PDB entry 9FAX | electron microscopy, 2.90 A resolution | chains A and F of the 10 polymer chains in the assembly

[Chain A]
Name: Gamma-aminobutyric acid receptor subunit beta-3
Organism: Homo sapiens
UniProtKB: P28472 (GBRB3_HUMAN); residues 9-447 here correspond to UniProt positions 34-472 (UniProt number = residue number + 25)
Chain sequence (439 residues; row label = number of the first residue in the row):
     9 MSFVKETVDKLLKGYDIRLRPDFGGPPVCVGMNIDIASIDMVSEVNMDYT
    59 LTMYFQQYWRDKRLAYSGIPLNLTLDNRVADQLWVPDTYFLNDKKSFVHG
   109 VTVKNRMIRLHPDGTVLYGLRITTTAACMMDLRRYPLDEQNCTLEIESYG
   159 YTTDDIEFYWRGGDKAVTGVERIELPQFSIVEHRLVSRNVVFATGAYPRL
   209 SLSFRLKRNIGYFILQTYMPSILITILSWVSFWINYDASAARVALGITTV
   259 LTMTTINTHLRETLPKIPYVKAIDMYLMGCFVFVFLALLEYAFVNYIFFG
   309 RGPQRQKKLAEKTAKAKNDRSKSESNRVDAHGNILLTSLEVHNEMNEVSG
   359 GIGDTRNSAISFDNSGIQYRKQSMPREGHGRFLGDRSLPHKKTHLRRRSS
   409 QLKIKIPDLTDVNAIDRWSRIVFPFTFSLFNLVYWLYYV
Unresolved in the structure: 310-418
UniProt features mapped onto this chain:
  - binding site (benzamidine): Asp95 to Tyr97, Glu155 to Tyr157, Phe200
  - binding site (4-aminobutanoate): Tyr97, Glu155, Tyr157, Thr202
  - binding site (histamine): Tyr97, Ser156, Tyr157, Thr202
  - glycosylation (N-linked (GlcNAc...) asparagine): Asn80, Asn149
Disulfides: Cys136-Cys150
Covalently attached groups: N-acetylglucosamine (NAG) linked to Asn80; glycan linked to Asn149
Residues lining bound ligands: hexadecane (R16): Val278, Met283, Val290, Phe293

[Chain F]
Name: Megabody25
Organism: Lama glama
Notes: antibody fragment or engineered binder
Chain sequence (522 residues; each row starts with the number of its first residue):
     1 QVQLVESGGGLVQTKTTTSVIDTTNDAQNLLTQAQTIVNTLKDYCPILIA
    51 KSSSSNGGTNNANTPSWQTAGGGKNSCATFGAEFSAASDMINNAQKIVQE
   101 TQQLSANQPKNITQPHNLNLNSPSSLTALAQKMLKNAQSQAEILKLANQV
   151 ESDFNKLSSGHLKDYIGKCDASAISSANMTMQNQKNNWGNGCAGVEETQS
   201 LLKTSAADFNNQTPQINQAQNLANTLIQELGNNTYEQLSRLLTNDNGTNS
   251 KTSAQAINQAVNNLNERAKTLAGGTTNSPAYQATLLALRSVLGLWNSMGY
   301 AVICGGYTKSPGENNQKDFHYTDENGNGTTINCGGSTNSNGTHSYNGTNT
   351 LKADKNVSLSIEQYEKIHEAYQILSKALKQAGLAPLNSKGEKLEAHVTTS
   401 KYGSLRLSCAASGHTFNYPIMGWFRQAPGKEREFVGAISWSGGSTSYADS
   451 VKDRFTISRDNAKNTVYLEMNNLKPEDTAVYYCAAKGRYSGGLYYPTNYD
   501 YWGQGTQVTVSSHHHHHHEPEA
Unresolved in the structure: 10-402, 511-522
Disulfides: Cys409-Cys483

[Interface between chain A and chain F]
Pairs across the interface (10; chain A residue first):
  Lys173(A) - Tyr494(F)
  Val178(A) - Ser444(F)
  Glu179(A) - Ile420(F)
  Glu179(A) - Ser439(F)
  Glu179(A) - Ser444(F)
  Arg180(A) - Arg488(F)  hydrogen bond (side chain-backbone)
  Arg180(A) - Tyr489(F)
  Arg180(A) - Gly491(F)  hydrogen bond (side chain-backbone)
  Glu182(A) - Arg488(F)  salt bridge
  Ile188(A) - Ser444(F)
Interface residues without a listed pair, chain F (10 interface residues in all): Pro419, Gly443, Leu493

[Summary]
The interface between chain A and chain F involves 6 residues on one side and 10 on the other; the contacts
include 2 hydrogen bonds and 1 salt bridge. Among the polar pairs are Glu182(A)-Arg488(F), Arg180(A)-Arg488(F)
and Arg180(A)-Gly491(F). Bound to chain A: hexadecane.
Chain A is Gamma-aminobutyric acid receptor subunit beta-3 (Homo sapiens) and chain F is Megabody25 (Lama
glama); the structure, CryoEM structure of human full-length beta3gamma2 GABA(A) receptor in complex with
Megabody25, doubly occupied GARLH4 and ..., was determined by electron microscopy.
